Entry 4OU7 (X-ray diffraction, 2.83 A resolution); this record covers chains B and S of the 6 polymer chains in the assembly.

Chain B:
Name: Primosomal protein 1
From: Escherichia coli
Reference sequence: P0A8J2 (DNAT_ECOLI); residue numbers follow UniProt; this construct covers 84-154
Amino-acid sequence (71 residues; each row starts with the number of its first residue):
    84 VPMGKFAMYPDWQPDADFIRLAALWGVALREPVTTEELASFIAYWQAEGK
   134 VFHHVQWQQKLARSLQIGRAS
Curated features (UniProtKB/Swiss-Prot):
  - binding site (ssDNA): Phe124, Tyr127, Trp128, Lys133, Lys143, Arg146
  - mutagenesis: Gly87 to Tyr92 (In dnaT822; phenocopies a priA deletion, some cells are filmentous and partition nucleoids poorly, forms small colonies, has 8-fold increased basal SOS induction, greatly increased sensitivity to UV ...), Tyr127 to Trp128 (Loss of ssDNA binding), Tyr127 (Y127A: Very low ssDNA binding), Trp128 (W128A: Very low ssDNA binding), Lys133 (K133A: Loss of ssDNA binding), Phe135 (F135A: Very low ssDNA binding), His136 to His137 (Loss of ssDNA binding and PriB-DnaT-ssDNA complex formation, still dissociates PriB-ssDNA), His136 (H136A: Decreased ssDNA binding), His137 (H137A: Decreased ssDNA binding), Lys143 (K143A: Loss of ssDNA binding), Arg146 (R146A: Loss of ssDNA binding)
What the authors report for this chain:
  - self-association interface (contacts with another copy of this molecule): Lys88, Leu107, Trp108, Gly109, His136, Val138, Gln139, Gln142
  - binding site for the 10-nt DNA strand (chain S): Phe124, Tyr127, Trp128, Lys133, Lys143, Arg146, Ser147, Ile150, Gly151
  - mutagenesis - Y127A, W128A, F135A: decreased binding to dT30
  - mutagenesis - Y127A/W128A: abolished binding to phiX-174 ssDNA

Chain S:
Molecule: 10-nt DNA strand
Sequence (10 nucleotides; numbered 1 to 10; the number before each row is that of its first residue):
     1 TTTTTTTTTT

Chain B / chain S interface:
Pairs across the interface (10):
  Phe124(B) with DT7(S), base contact
  Tyr127(B) with DT7(S), stacking on the base
  Trp128(B) with DT7(S), base contact
  Lys143(B) with DT6(S), phosphate contact; DT7(S), salt bridge to the phosphate
  Arg146(B) with DT7(S), salt bridge to the phosphate; DT8(S), salt bridge to the phosphate
  Ser147(B) with DT7(S), hydrogen bond to the base; DT8(S), base contact
  Ile150(B) with DT8(S), base contact
Also at the interface, not in a pair above, chain B (11 interface residues in all): Ser123, Lys133, Gln142, Gly151
Also at the interface, not in a pair above, chain S (4 interface residues in all): DT5

Overview:
The interface between chain B and chain S involves 11 residues on one side and 4 on the other; the contacts
include 1 hydrogen bond, 3 salt bridges and 1 aromatic stacking contact. Polar pairs include Ser147(B)-DT7(S),
Lys143(B)-DT7(S) and Arg146(B)-DT7(S). From the paper: a binding site for the 10-nt DNA strand (chain S) at
Phe124(B), Tyr127(B) and Trp128(B) among others; Y127A, W128A and F135A of chain B reduce binding to dT30.
Chain B is Primosomal protein 1 (Escherichia coli) and chain S is a 10-nt DNA strand; the structure, Crystal
structure of DnaT84-153-dT10 ssDNA complex reveals a novel single-stranded DNA binding mode, was determined by
X-ray diffraction, deposited together with 4OU6.
